7W65 - chains B and C of the 6 polymer chains in the assembly; structure by X-ray diffraction, 4.05 A resolution (low resolution: residue-level contacts below are approximate; hydrogen-bond / salt-bridge calls are withheld).

Chain B (and C):
Molecule: Toxin-coregulated pilus biosynthesis protein B
Source organism: Vibrio cholerae
Notes: chain C of this document is another copy of the same molecule, construct and numbering; everything in this record applies to it too
UniProtKB: Q9AGX1 (Q9AGX1_VIBCL); residues 29-423 here correspond to UniProt positions 36-430 (UniProt number = residue number + 7)
Chain sequence (397 residues; row label = number of the first residue in the row):
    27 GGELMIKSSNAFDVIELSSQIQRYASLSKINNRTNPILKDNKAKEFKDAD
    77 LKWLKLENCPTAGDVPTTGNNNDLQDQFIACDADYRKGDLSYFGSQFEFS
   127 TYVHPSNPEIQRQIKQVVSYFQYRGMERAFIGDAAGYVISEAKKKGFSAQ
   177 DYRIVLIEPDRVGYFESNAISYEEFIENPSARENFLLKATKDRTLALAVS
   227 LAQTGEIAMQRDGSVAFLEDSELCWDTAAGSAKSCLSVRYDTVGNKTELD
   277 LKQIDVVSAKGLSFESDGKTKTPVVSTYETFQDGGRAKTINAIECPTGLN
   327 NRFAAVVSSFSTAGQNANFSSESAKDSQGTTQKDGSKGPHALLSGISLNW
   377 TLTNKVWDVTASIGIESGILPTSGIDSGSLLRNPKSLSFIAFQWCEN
Disordered / not traced: 27-33 (chain C: 27-28)
Sequence notes: expression tag (27-28)
Disulfide bonds: Cys85-Cys107, Cys250-Cys261, Cys321-Cys421

Chain B / chain C interface:
Residue-residue contacts - 144 pairs, chain B then chain C:
  Ser126(B) with Asn98(C); Leu100(C)
  Gln139(B) with Leu100(C)
  Ile140(B) with Leu100(C)
  Lys141(B) with Asn98(C); Asp99(C)
  Ser166(B) with Met31(C)
  Lys169(B) with Ser35(C); Phe38(C); Asp39(C)
  Lys170(B) with Lys170(C)
  Ser174(B) with Phe38(C); Glu42(C); Lys171(C)
  Gln176(B) with Ala106(C)
  Asp177(B) with Asp108(C)
  Ser197(B) with Asp108(C)
  Glu199(B) with Asp108(C)
  Gln229(B) with Leu100(C); Arg237(C)
  Thr230(B) with Asp102(C); Gln103(C); Arg237(C)
  Gly231(B) with Arg49(C); Asp102(C); Gln236(C); Arg237(C); Asp238(C)
  Glu232(B) with Gln46(C); Arg49(C); Gln236(C)
  Ile233(B) with Gln236(C); Arg237(C)
  Ala234(B) with Met235(C)
  Met235(B) with Met235(C); Arg237(C)
  Ala242(B) with Arg237(C)
  Phe243(B) with Gln236(C); Arg237(C)
  Leu244(B) with Arg237(C)
  Glu245(B) with Asn58(C)
  Asp246(B) with Lys55(C); Asn58(C)
  Ser247(B) with Arg237(C); Asp238(C)
  Glu248(B) with Ser54(C); His130(C); Gly239(C)
  Cys250(B) with Ala242(C); Phe243(C)
  Trp251(B) with Phe243(C); Ser247(C); Val264(C)
  Asp252(B) with Phe243(C); Glu245(C)
  Thr253(B) with Glu245(C)
  Ala254(B) with Glu245(C); Tyr266(C)
  Ala255(B) with Tyr266(C)
  Ser257(B) with Lys141(C)
  Ala258(B) with Gln139(C)
  Lys259(B) with Ser52(C)
  Ser260(B) with Thr273(C)
  Arg265(B) with His130(C); Ser132(C)
  Gly270(B) with Thr323(C)
  Asp276(B) with Ser132(C)
  Lys278(B) with Pro131(C); Glu291(C)
  Gln279(B) with Tyr128(C); His130(C); Pro131(C)
  Ile280(B) with Thr273(C); Leu275(C)
  Asp281(B) with Lys272(C); Thr273(C)
  Val282(B) with Thr273(C); Glu274(C); Leu275(C)
  Val283(B) with Leu275(C)
  Ser284(B) with Glu274(C); Leu275(C); Asp276(C); Leu277(C); Lys278(C)
  Ala285(B) with Lys278(C)
  Lys286(B) with Lys278(C); Ile280(C); Asp281(C)
  Gly287(B) with Asp281(C); Val282(C); Val283(C)
  Leu288(B) with Val283(C); Leu288(C)
  Ser289(B) with Val283(C); Ser284(C); Ala285(C)
  Phe290(B) with Ala285(C); Lys286(C); Leu288(C); Pro299(C); Val301(C)
  Glu291(B) with Ala285(C); Lys286(C)
  Ser292(B) with Val301(C); Ile319(C)
  Asp293(B) with Ala318(C); Ile319(C); Glu320(C)
  Lys297(B) with Ser302(C)
  Val300(B) with Val300(C); Ser302(C)
  Arg328(B) with Tyr304(C); Glu348(C)
  Ala330(B) with Ile416(C)
  Ala331(B) with Ser334(C)
  Val332(B) with Val332(C); Val333(C); Ile416(C)
  Val333(B) with Val333(C); Ser334(C)
  Leu368(B) with Leu368(C)
  Leu369(B) with Leu368(C); Leu369(C)
  Ser370(B) with Ser337(C); Thr338(C); Ala367(C); Leu368(C)
  Gly371(B) with Phe336(C)
  Ile372(B) with Ser335(C); Phe336(C)
  Leu374(B) with Ser334(C); Ser335(C); Lys351(C)
  Asn375(B) with Glu348(C); Ser349(C); Ala350(C); Lys351(C)
  Trp376(B) with Tyr304(C); Ser334(C); Glu348(C); Ser349(C)
  Thr377(B) with Ser349(C)
  Trp420(B) with Ser302(C)
Also at the interface, not in a pair above, chain B (85 interface residues in all): Gly172, Phe173, Ala175, Ala228, Val241, Leu249, Lys272, Leu277, Phe329, Ser373, Glu392, Phe418, Glu422
Also at the interface, not in a pair above, chain C (87 interface residues in all): Ile140, Ala234, Leu244, Asp246, Leu249, Leu262, Ser263, Asn271, His366, Phe418

Summary:
The interface between chain B and chain C involves 85 residues on one side and 87 on the other.
Chain B and chain C are both Toxin-coregulated pilus biosynthesis protein B (Vibrio cholerae); the structure,
Crystal structure of minor pilin TcpB from Vibrio cholerae complexed with secreted protein TcpF, was
determined by X-ray diffraction together with 7W63 and 7W64 from the same study.
